Entry 5TW1 (X-ray diffraction, 2.76 A resolution); this record covers chains D and E of the 11 polymer chains in the assembly.

# Chain D
Molecule: DNA-directed RNA polymerase subunit beta'
Source organism: Mycobacterium smegmatis (strain ATCC 700084 / mc(2)155)
Notes: EC 2.7.7.6
UniProt: A0QS66 (RPOC_MYCS2); residue numbers follow UniProt; this construct covers 1-1317
Amino-acid sequence (1317 residues; each row starts with the number of its first residue):
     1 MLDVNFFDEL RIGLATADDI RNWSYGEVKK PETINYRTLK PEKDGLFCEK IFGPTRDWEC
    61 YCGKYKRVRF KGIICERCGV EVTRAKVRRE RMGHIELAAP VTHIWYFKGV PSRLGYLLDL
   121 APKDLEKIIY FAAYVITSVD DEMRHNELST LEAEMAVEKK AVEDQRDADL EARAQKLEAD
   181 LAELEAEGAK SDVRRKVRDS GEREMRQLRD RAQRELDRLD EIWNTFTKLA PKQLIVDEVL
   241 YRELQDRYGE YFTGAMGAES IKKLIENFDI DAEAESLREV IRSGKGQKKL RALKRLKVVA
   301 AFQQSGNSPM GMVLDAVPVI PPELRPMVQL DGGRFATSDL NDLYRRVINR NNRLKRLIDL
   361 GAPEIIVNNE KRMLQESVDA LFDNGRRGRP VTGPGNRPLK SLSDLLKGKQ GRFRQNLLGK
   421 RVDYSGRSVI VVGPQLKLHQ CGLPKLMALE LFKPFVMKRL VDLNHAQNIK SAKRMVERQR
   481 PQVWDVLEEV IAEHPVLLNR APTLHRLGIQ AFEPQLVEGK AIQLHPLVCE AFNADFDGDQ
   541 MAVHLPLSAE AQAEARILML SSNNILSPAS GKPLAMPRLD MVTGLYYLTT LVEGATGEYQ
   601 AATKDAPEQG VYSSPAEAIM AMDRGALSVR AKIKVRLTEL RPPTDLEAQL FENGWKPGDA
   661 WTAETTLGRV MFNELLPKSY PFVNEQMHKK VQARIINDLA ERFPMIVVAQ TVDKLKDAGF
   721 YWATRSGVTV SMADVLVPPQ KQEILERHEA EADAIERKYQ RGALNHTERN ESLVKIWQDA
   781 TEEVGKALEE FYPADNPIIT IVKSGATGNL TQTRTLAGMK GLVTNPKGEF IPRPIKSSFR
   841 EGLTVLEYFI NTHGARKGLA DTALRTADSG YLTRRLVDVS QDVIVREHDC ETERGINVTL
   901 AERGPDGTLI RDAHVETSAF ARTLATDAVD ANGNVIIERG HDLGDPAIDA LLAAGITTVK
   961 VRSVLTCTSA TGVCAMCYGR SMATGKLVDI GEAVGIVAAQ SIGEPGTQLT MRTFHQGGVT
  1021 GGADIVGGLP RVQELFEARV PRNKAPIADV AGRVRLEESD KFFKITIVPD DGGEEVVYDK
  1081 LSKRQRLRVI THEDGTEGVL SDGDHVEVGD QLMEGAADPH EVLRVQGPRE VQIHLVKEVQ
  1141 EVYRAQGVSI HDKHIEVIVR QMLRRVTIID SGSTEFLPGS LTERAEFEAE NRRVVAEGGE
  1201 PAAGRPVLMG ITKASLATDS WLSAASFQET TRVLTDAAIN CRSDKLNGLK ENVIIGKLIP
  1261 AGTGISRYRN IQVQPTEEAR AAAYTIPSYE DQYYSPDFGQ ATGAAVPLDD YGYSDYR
Not modelled in the structure: 1-3, 907-909, 1011-1026, 1091-1097, 1196-1201, 1284-1317
Bound ions: Zn2+ site 1: Cys60, Cys62, Cys75, Cys78; Mg2+: Asp537, Asp539; Zn2+ site 2: Cys890, Cys967, Cys974, Cys977
Curated features (UniProtKB/Swiss-Prot):
  - binding site (Zn(2+)): Cys60, Cys62, Cys75, Cys78, Cys890, Cys967, Cys974, Cys977
  - binding site (Mg(2+)): Asp535, Asp537, Asp539

# Chain E
Molecule: DNA-directed RNA polymerase subunit omega
Source organism: Mycobacterium smegmatis (strain ATCC 700084 / mc(2)155)
Notes: EC 2.7.7.6
UniProt: A0QWT1 (RPOZ_MYCS2); residue numbers follow UniProt; this construct covers 1-107
Amino-acid sequence (107 residues; each row starts with the number of its first residue):
     1 MSTPHADAQL NAADDLGIDS SAASAYDTPL GITNPPIDEL LSRASSKYAL VIYAAKRARQ
    61 INDYYNQLGD GILEYVGPLV EPGLQEKPLS IALREIHGDL LEHTEGE
Not modelled in the structure: 1-23, 67-73, 107

# Interface between chain D and chain E
Pairs across the interface - 77 pairs, chain D then chain E:
  His439(D) with Leu30(E), hydrogen bond (side chain-backbone)
  Ala492(D) with Lys87(E)
  Glu493(D) with Gly31(E); Ile32(E); Ser90(E), hydrogen bond
  His494(D) with Lys87(E)
  Glu513(D) with Gly31(E); Ile32(E), hydrogen bond (side chain-backbone)
  Ala549(D) with Ala55(E); Arg59(E)
  Glu550(D) with Ala55(E); Arg59(E), salt bridge
  Ala553(D) with Val51(E), hydrophobic
  Glu554(D) with Val51(E)
  Arg556(D) with Ile32(E), hydrogen bond (side chain-backbone); Asn34(E); Leu89(E); Ser90(E); Leu93(E)
  Ile557(D) with Lys47(E); Leu50(E); Val51(E), hydrophobic
  Leu558(D) with Lys47(E); Val51(E), hydrophobic
  Leu560(D) with Ile32(E), hydrophobic
  Asn563(D) with Ile37(E)
  Pro704(D) with Asp38(E)
  Met705(D) with Ile37(E), hydrophobic; Asp38(E), hydrogen bond (backbone-side chain)
  Ile706(D) with Tyr26(E), hydrophobic; Thr33(E); Pro36(E), hydrophobic; Asp38(E)
  Val707(D) with Tyr26(E), hydrophobic
  Gln710(D) with Tyr26(E), hydrogen bond (side chain-backbone); Asp27(E)
  Lys714(D) with Asp27(E), salt bridge
  Asp989(D) with Ser46(E); Lys47(E); Tyr48(E)
  Gly991(D) with Tyr48(E)
  Glu992(D) with Lys47(E), salt bridge; Tyr48(E), hydrogen bond
  Gly1262(D) with Tyr48(E)
  Thr1263(D) with Tyr48(E); Val51(E)
  Arg1267(D) with Glu105(E); Gly106(E), hydrogen bond (backbone-backbone)
  Tyr1268(D) with Ser45(E); Ser46(E), hydrogen bond; Tyr48(E), hydrophobic; Ala49(E); Ile52(E)
  Arg1269(D) with Lys56(E), hydrogen bond (backbone-side chain)
  Ile1271(D) with Ala49(E), hydrophobic; Ile52(E), hydrophobic; Lys56(E), hydrogen bond (backbone-side chain); His103(E); Thr104(E); Glu105(E)
  Gln1272(D) with Lys56(E); His103(E); Thr104(E), hydrogen bond (backbone-backbone)
  Val1273(D) with Tyr53(E), hydrophobic; Gln60(E), hydrogen bond (backbone-side chain); Leu101(E), hydrophobic
  Gln1274(D) with Leu101(E); Glu102(E), hydrogen bond (backbone-backbone)
  Pro1275(D) with Val76(E), hydrophobic; Leu79(E), hydrophobic; Leu100(E); Leu101(E), hydrophobic; Glu102(E)
  Thr1276(D) with Leu100(E), hydrogen bond (side chain-backbone); Glu102(E)
  Ala1279(D) with Leu79(E), hydrophobic; Leu100(E)
Interface residues without a listed pair, chain D (41 interface residues in all): Gln440, Val490, Ser548, Gln552, Thr984, Asn1270
Interface residues without a listed pair, chain E (40 interface residues in all): Thr28, Pro29, Arg57, Ala58

# Summary
Chain D and chain E form an interface of 41 and 40 residues respectively; the contacts include 15 hydrogen
bonds and 3 salt bridges. Polar pairs include Glu550(D)-Arg59(E), Lys714(D)-Asp27(E) and Glu992(D)-Lys47(E).
UniProt lists 8 Zn2+-binding residues and 3 Mg2+-binding residues on chain D.
Here chain D is DNA-directed RNA polymerase subunit beta' and chain E is DNA-directed RNA polymerase subunit
omega, both from Mycobacterium smegmatis (strain ATCC 700084 / mc(2)155). Entry 5TW1 (Crystal structure of a
Mycobacterium smegmatis transcription initiation complex with RbpA) was determined by X-ray diffraction.
